PDB entry 5LQY | electron microscopy, 7.80 A resolution (low resolution: residue-level contacts below are approximate; hydrogen-bond / salt-bridge calls are withheld) | chains H and N of the 30 polymer chains in the assembly

== Chain H ==
Protein: ATP synthase delta subunit
From: Ogataea angusta
Amino-acid sequence (138 residues; each row starts with the number of its first residue):
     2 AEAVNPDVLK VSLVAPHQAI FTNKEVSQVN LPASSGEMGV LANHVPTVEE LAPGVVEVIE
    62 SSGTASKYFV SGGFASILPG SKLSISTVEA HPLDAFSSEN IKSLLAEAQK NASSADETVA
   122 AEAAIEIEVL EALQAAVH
Not modelled in the structure: 2-10, 139

== Chain N ==
Protein: ATP synthase c subunit
From: Ogataea angusta
Amino-acid sequence (76 residues; numbered 1 to 76; the number before each row is that of its first residue):
     1 MQLVLAAKYI GAAIATIGLT GAGIGIAIVF AALINGTSRN PSLRNTLFPF AILGFALSEA
    61 TGLFCLMISF LLLYGV
Not modelled in the structure: 73-76

== How chain H and chain N interact ==
Contacting residue pairs (6):
  Leu-42(H) with Asn-40(N); Pro-41(N)
  Ala-43(H) with Asn-40(N)
  Asn-44(H) with Asn-40(N)
  His-45(H) with Arg-39(N); Asn-40(N)
Other interface residues (no listed pair), chain H (5 interface residues in all): Val-46
Other interface residues (no listed pair), chain N (4 interface residues in all): Ser-38

== Overview ==
5 residues of chain H face 4 of chain N across their interface.
Here chain H is ATP synthase delta subunit and chain N is ATP synthase c subunit, both from Ogataea angusta.
Entry 5LQY (Structure of F-ATPase from Pichia angusta, in state2) was determined by electron microscopy
together with 5LQX and 5LQZ from the same study.
